3VI3 - chains B and F of the 4 polymer chains in the assembly; structure by X-ray diffraction, 2.90 A resolution.

[Chain B]
Protein: Integrin beta-1
Organism: Homo sapiens
UniProtKB: P05556 (ITB1_HUMAN); residues 1-445 here correspond to UniProt positions 21-465 (UniProt number = residue number + 20)
Amino-acid sequence (454 residues; numbered 1 to 454; the number before each row is that of its first residue):
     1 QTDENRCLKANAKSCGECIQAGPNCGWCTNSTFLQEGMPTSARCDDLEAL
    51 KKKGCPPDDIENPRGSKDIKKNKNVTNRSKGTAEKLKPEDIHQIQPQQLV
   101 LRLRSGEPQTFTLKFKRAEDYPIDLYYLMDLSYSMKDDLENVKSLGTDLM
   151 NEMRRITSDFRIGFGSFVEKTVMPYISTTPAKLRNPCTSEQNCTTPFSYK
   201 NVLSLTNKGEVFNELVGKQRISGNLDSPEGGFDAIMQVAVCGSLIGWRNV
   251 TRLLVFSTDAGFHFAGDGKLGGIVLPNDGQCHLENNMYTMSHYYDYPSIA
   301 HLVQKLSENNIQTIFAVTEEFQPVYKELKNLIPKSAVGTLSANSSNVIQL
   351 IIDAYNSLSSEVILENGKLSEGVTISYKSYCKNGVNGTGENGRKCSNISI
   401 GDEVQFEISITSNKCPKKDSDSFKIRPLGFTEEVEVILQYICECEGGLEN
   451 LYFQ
Not modelled in the structure: 1-5, 30-42, 446-454
Disulfides: C7-C25, C15-C444, C18-C44, C28-C55, C187-C193, C241-C281, C381-C395, C415-C442
Covalently attached groups: N-acetylglucosamine (NAG) linked to N249, N386
Differences from the reference sequence: expression tag (446-454)
Ion coordination: Mg2+: S132, E229; Ca2+ site 1: S134, D137, D138, A342; Ca2+ site 2: E169, N224, D226, P228, E229
From the paper describing this entry:
  - Ca2+ coordination: S134, A342

[Chain F]
Protein: SG/19 Fab fragment (Heavy chain)
Organism: Mus musculus
Notes: antibody fragment or engineered binder
Amino-acid sequence (218 residues; numbered 1 to 218; the number before each row is that of its first residue):
     1 QVHLQQSGAELMKPGASVKISCKATGYTFTSYWIEWVKQRPGHGLEWLGE
    51 ILPGSGYIHYNEKFKGKATFTTDTSSNTAYMQLSSLTSEDSAVYYCSRAL
   101 ALYAMDYWGQGTSVTVSSAKTTPPSVYPLAPGSAAQTNSMVTLGCLVKGY
   151 FPEPVTVTWNSGSLSSGVHTFPAVLQSDLYTLSSSVTVPSSTWPSETVTC
   201 NVAHPASSTKVDKKIVPR
Disulfides: C22-C96, C145-C200

[Interface between chain B and chain F]
Contacting residue pairs (31; chain B residue first):
  N77(B) with Y57(F)
  R78(B) with T30(F), hydrogen bond (side chain-backbone); S31(F), hydrogen bond (side chain-backbone); W33(F); L52(F); Y57(F)
  S79(B) with Y57(F); H59(F), hydrogen bond (backbone-side chain)
  K80(B) with H59(F)
  G81(B) with W33(F); E50(F); H59(F), hydrogen bond (backbone-side chain)
  T82(B) with W33(F); E35(F); E50(F), hydrogen bond; L100(F); A101(F)
  E84(B) with A101(F)
  K85(B) with A101(F)
  E119(B) with L100(F); A101(F), hydrogen bond (side chain-backbone); L102(F)
  D120(B) with L102(F)
  R154(B) with L102(F)
  R155(B) with L102(F); Y103(F), hydrogen bond
  I156(B) with L102(F)
  S158(B) with L102(F)
  S399(B) with T28(F), hydrogen bond; S31(F)
  I400(B) with S31(F), hydrogen bond (backbone-side chain)
Also at the interface, not in a pair above, chain B (18 interface residues in all): T157, D402
Also at the interface, not in a pair above, chain F (15 interface residues in all): Y32, A99
From the paper, about this interface:
  - epitope / paratope residues, chain B: T82(B)

[Summary]
18 residues of chain B face 15 of chain F across their interface; the contacts include 9 hydrogen bonds. Among
the polar pairs are R78(B)-T30(F), R78(B)-S31(F) and S79(B)-H59(F). N-acetylglucosamine is covalently linked
to N249(B) and N386(B). S132(B) and E229(B) coordinate Mg2+. From the paper: the epitope/paratope residue
T82(B); Ca2+ coordination by S134(B) and A342(B).
Chain B is Integrin beta-1 (Homo sapiens) and chain F is SG/19 Fab fragment (Heavy chain) (Mus musculus); the
structure, Crystal structure of alpha5beta1 integrin headpiece (ligand-free form), was determined by X-ray
diffraction, deposited together with 3VI4.
